6XJY - chains A and H of the 3 polymer chains in the assembly; structure by X-ray diffraction, 2.16 A resolution.

Chain A:
Molecule: Self-alkylating ribozyme
Sequence (58 nucleotides; numbered 1 to 58; the number before each row is that of its first residue):
     1 GGCCGCUCCA GAAGAGGGCC CCCUUGCCCG UUAUCGGGGG CUAGGCUCGA UGUCGGCC

Chain H:
Name: Fab HAVx Heavy Chain
Organism: Homo sapiens
Notes: antibody fragment or engineered binder
Sequence (258 residues; numbered -22 to 235; the number before each row is that of its first residue; numbers below 1 keep their minus sign (Met-22 is residue -22)):
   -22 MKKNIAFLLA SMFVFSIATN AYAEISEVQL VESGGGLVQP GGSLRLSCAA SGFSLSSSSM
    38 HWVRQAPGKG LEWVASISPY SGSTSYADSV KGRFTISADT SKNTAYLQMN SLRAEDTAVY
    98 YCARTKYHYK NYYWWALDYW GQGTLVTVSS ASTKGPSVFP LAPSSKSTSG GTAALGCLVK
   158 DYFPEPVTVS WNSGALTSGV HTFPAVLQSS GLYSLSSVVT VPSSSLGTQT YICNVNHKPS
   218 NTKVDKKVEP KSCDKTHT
Not modelled in the structure: -22 to 3, 229-235
Disulfide bonds: Cys25-Cys99, Cys154-Cys210

Chain A / chain H interface:
Contacting residue pairs (21):
  U25(A) - Tyr109(H)  sugar contact
  U25(A) - Tyr110(H)  hydrogen bond to the base
  G30(A) - Tyr109(H)  stacking on the base
  U32(A) - Ser33(H)  hydrogen bond to the base
  U32(A) - Ser35(H)  base contact
  U32(A) - Ser55(H)  hydrogen bond to the sugar
  U32(A) - Tyr57(H)  stacking on the base
  U32(A) - Ser58(H)  hydrogen bond to the sugar
  U32(A) - Tyr104(H)  stacking on the base
  U32(A) - Trp111(H)  hydrogen bond to the phosphate
  A33(A) - Ser55(H)  phosphate contact
  A33(A) - Ser58(H)  hydrogen bond to the phosphate
  A33(A) - Ser60(H)  phosphate contact
  A33(A) - Tyr104(H)  base contact
  A33(A) - His105(H)  hydrogen bond to the base
  A33(A) - Tyr106(H)  base contact
  A33(A) - Tyr109(H)  base contact
  A33(A) - Tyr110(H)  base contact
  A33(A) - Trp111(H)  hydrogen bond to the phosphate
  U34(A) - Tyr110(H)  stacking on the base
  U34(A) - Trp111(H)  phosphate contact
Interface residues without a listed pair, chain H (14 interface residues in all): Ser34, Asn108

Summary:
5 residues of chain A and 14 residues of chain H are in contact, with 8 hydrogen bonds and 4 aromatic stacking
contacts. Among the polar pairs are U25(A)-Tyr110(H), U32(A)-Ser33(H) and A33(A)-His105(H).
Chain A is Self-alkylating ribozyme and chain H is Fab HAVx Heavy Chain (Homo sapiens); the structure, Crystal
structure of a self-alkylating ribozyme - short time incubation with the epoxide substrate, was determined by
X-ray diffraction (same publication as 6XJQ, 6XJW and 6XJZ).
